Entry 7LG5 (electron microscopy, 2.63 A resolution); this record covers chains A and C of the 4 polymer chains in the assembly.

== Chain A (and C) ==
Protein: Cyanophycin synthase
Organism: Synechocystis sp. (strain PCC 6714)
Notes: EC 6.3.2.29, 6.3.2.30; chain C of this document is another copy of the same molecule, construct and numbering; everything in this record applies to it too
UniProtKB: A0A068N621 (A0A068N621_SYNY4); residues 1-873 here = UniProt positions 1-873
Sequence (879 residues; each row starts with the number of its first residue):
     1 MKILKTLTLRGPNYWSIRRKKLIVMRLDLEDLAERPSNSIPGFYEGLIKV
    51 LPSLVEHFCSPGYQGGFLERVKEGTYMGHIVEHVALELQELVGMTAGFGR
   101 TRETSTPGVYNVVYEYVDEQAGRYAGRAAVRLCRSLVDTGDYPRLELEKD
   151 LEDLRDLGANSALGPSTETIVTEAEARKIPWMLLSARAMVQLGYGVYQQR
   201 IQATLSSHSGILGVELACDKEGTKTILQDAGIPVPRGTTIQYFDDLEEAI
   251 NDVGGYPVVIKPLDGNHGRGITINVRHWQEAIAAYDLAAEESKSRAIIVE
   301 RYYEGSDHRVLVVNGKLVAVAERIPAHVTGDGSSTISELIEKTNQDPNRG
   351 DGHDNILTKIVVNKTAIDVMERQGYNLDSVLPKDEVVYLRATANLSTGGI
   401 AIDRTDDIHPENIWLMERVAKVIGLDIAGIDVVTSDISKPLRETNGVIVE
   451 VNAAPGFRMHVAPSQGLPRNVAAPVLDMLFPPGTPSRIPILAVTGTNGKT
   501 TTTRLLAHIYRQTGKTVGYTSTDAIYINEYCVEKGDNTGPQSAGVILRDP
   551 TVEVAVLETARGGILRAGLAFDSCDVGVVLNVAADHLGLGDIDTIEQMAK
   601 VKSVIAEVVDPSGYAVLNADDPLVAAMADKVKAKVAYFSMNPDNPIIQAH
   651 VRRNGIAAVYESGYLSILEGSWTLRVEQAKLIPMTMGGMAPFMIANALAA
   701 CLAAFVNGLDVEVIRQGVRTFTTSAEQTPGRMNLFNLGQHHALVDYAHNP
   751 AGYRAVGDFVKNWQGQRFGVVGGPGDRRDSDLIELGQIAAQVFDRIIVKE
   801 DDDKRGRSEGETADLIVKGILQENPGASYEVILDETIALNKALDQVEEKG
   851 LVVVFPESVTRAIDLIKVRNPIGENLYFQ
Unresolved in the structure: 293-296, 876-879
Construct notes: expression tag (874-879)
Metal / ion sites: Mg2+ site 1: Asp-431, Glu-450 (together with ATP); Mg2+ site 2: Thr-500, Thr-522, Glu-558 (together with ATP)
Small-molecule neighbours:
  - ATP (adenosine-5'-triphosphate), molecule 1: Pro-235, Val-259, Lys-261, His-267, Gly-268, Ile-271, Ile-273, Glu-300, Arg-301, Tyr-302, Tyr-303, Asp-307, Thr-392, Asp-431, Val-433, Val-449, Glu-450
  - ATP, molecule 2: Thr-496, Asn-497, Gly-498, Lys-499, Thr-500, Thr-501, Thr-522, Glu-558, Asn-581, Phe-692, Asn-696, Gly-730, Arg-731, Asp-745, Ala-751, Gly-752, Ala-755, Val-756

== Chain A / chain C interface ==
Residue-residue contacts - 10 pairs, chain A then chain C:
  Leu-467(A) / Thr-673(C)
  Leu-467(A) / Arg-675(C)
  Pro-468(A) / Trp-672(C)  hydrophobic
  Arg-469(A) / Trp-672(C)
  Asn-470(A) / Trp-672(C)
  Trp-672(A) / Pro-468(C)  hydrophobic
  Trp-672(A) / Arg-469(C)
  Trp-672(A) / Asn-470(C)
  Thr-673(A) / Leu-467(C)
  Arg-675(A) / Leu-467(C)
Interface residues without a listed pair, chain A (8 interface residues in all): Val-461
Interface residues without a listed pair, chain C (8 interface residues in all): Val-461

== Summary ==
The chain A/chain C interface involves 8 residues from each chain. Bound to chain A: ATP. The Mg2+ site 1 is
built by Asp-431(A) and Glu-450(A). Thr-500(A), Thr-522(A) and Glu-558(A) form the Mg2+ site 2.
Both chains are Cyanophycin synthase (Synechocystis sp. (strain PCC 6714)). Entry 7LG5 (Synechocystis sp.
UTEX2470 Cyanophycin synthetase 1 with ATP) was determined by electron microscopy together with 7LGJ, 7LGM and
7LGQ from the same study.
